5E18 - chains A and C of the 9 polymer chains in the assembly; structure by X-ray diffraction, 3.30 A resolution.

[Chain A]
Protein: DNA-directed RNA polymerase subunit alpha
Organism: Thermus thermophilus
Notes: EC 2.7.7.6
UniProtKB: Q9Z9H6 (RPOA_THETH); residues 1-315 here = UniProt positions 1-315
Amino-acid sequence (315 residues; each row starts with the number of its first residue):
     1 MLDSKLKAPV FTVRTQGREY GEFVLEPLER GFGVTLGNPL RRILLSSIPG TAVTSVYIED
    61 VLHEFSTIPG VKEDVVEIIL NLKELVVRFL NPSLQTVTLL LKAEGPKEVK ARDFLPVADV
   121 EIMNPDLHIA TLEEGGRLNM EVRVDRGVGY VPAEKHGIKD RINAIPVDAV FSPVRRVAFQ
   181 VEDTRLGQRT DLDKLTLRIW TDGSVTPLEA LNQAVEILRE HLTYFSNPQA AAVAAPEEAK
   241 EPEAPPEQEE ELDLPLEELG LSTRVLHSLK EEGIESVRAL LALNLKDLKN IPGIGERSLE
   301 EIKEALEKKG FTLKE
Unresolved in the structure: 1-3, 235-315

[Chain C]
Protein: DNA-directed RNA polymerase subunit beta
Organism: Thermus thermophilus (strain HB8 / ATCC 27634 / DSM 579)
Notes: EC 2.7.7.6
UniProtKB: Q8RQE9 (RPOB_THET8); residue numbers follow UniProt; this construct covers 1-1119
Amino-acid sequence (1119 residues; numbered 1 to 1119; the number before each row is that of its first residue):
     1 MEIKRFGRIR EVIPLPPLTE IQVESYRRAL QADVPPEKRE NVGIQAAFRE TFPIEEEDKG
    61 KGGLVLDFLE YRLGEPPFPQ DECREKDLTY QAPLYARLQL IHKDTGLIKE DEVFLGHIPL
   121 MTEDGSFIIN GADRVIVSQI HRSPGVYFTP DPARPGRYIA SIIPLPKRGP WIDLEVEPNG
   181 VVSMKVNKRK FPLVLLLRVL GYDQETLARE LGAYGELVQG LMDESVFAMR PEEALIRLFT
   241 LLRPGDPPKR DKAVAYVYGL IADPRRYDLG EAGRYKAEEK LGIRLSGRTL ARFEDGEFKD
   301 EVFLPTLRYL FALTAGVPGH EVDDIDHLGN RRIRTVGELM TDQFRVGLAR LARGVRERML
   361 MGSEDSLTPA KLVNSRPLEA AIREFFSRSQ LSQFKDETNP LSSLRHKRRI SALGPGGLTR
   421 ERAGFDVRDV HRTHYGRICP VETPEGANIG LITSLAAYAR VDELGFIRTP YRRVVGGVVT
   481 DEVVYMTATE EDRYTIAQAN TPLEGNRIAA ERVVARRKGE PVIVSPEEVE FMDVSPKQVF
   541 SVNTNLIPFL EHDDANRALM GSNMQTQAVP LIRAQAPVVM TGLEERVVRD SLAALYAEED
   601 GEVAKVDGNR IVVRYEDGRL VEYPLRRFYR SNQGTALDQR PRVVVGQRVR KGDLLADGPA
   661 SENGFLALGQ NVLVAIMPFD GYNFEDAIVI SEELLKRDFY TSIHIERYEI EARDTKLGPE
   721 RITRDIPHLS EAALRDLDEE GVVRIGAEVK PGDILVGRTS FKGESEPTPE ERLLRSIFGE
   781 KARDVKDTSL RVPPGEGGIV VRTVRLRRGD PGVELKPGVR EVVRVYVAQK RKLQVGDKLA
   841 NRHGNKGVVA KILPVEDMPH LPDGTPVDVI LNPLGVPSRM NLGQILETHL GLAGYFLGQR
   901 YISPIFDGAK EPEIKELLAQ AFEVYFGKRK GEGFGVDKRE VEVLRRAEKL GLVTPGKTPE
   961 EQLKELFLQG KVVLYDGRTG EPIEGPIVVG QMFIMKLYHM VEDKMHARST GPYSLITQQP
  1021 LGGKAQFGGQ RFGEMEVWAL EAYGAAHTLQ EMLTLKSDDI EGRNAAYEAI IKGEDVPEPS
  1081 VPESFRVLVK ELQALALDVQ TLDEKDNPVD IFEGLASKR
Unresolved in the structure: 57-62, 1119

[Interface between chain A and chain C]
Residue-residue contacts (78; chain A residue first):
  Glu22(A) - Phe934(C)
  Val34(A) - Thr979(C)
  Asn38(A) - Gly977(C)  hydrogen bond (side chain-backbone)
  Asn38(A) - Arg978(C)
  Asn38(A) - Thr979(C)  hydrogen bond (side chain-backbone)
  Asn38(A) - Gly980(C)  hydrogen bond (side chain-backbone)
  Arg41(A) - His860(C)  hydrogen bond
  Arg41(A) - Gly864(C)  hydrogen bond (side chain-backbone)
  Arg42(A) - Glu856(C)  hydrogen bond (side chain-backbone)
  Arg42(A) - Asp857(C)  salt bridge
  Arg42(A) - Gly977(C)  hydrogen bond (side chain-backbone)
  Arg42(A) - Arg978(C)
  Leu45(A) - Val855(C)
  Ser46(A) - Glu856(C)
  Leu62(A) - Ile745(C)  hydrophobic
  Leu62(A) - Gly746(C)
  His63(A) - Gly746(C)
  His63(A) - Ile799(C)
  His63(A) - Val800(C)
  His63(A) - Val801(C)
  Glu64(A) - Lys830(C)  salt bridge
  Phe65(A) - Phe628(C)
  Phe65(A) - Ile703(C)  hydrophobic
  Phe65(A) - Val801(C)  hydrophobic
  Phe65(A) - Gln829(C)
  Thr67(A) - Asn609(C)  hydrogen bond
  Thr67(A) - Phe628(C)
  Ile68(A) - Asp607(C)
  Pro69(A) - Asp607(C)
  Gly70(A) - Asp607(C)  hydrogen bond (backbone-side chain)
  Val71(A) - Asp607(C)  hydrogen bond (backbone-side chain)
  Val71(A) - Gly608(C)  hydrogen bond (backbone-backbone)
  Lys72(A) - Val606(C)
  Lys72(A) - Gly608(C)
  Lys72(A) - Pro641(C)
  Lys72(A) - Arg642(C)
  Lys72(A) - Val643(C)  hydrogen bond (side chain-backbone)
  Lys72(A) - Val644(C)
  Asp74(A) - Arg627(C)  salt bridge
  Asp74(A) - Arg640(C)
  Leu80(A) - Asp698(C)
  Lys83(A) - Lys696(C)  hydrogen bond (side chain-backbone)
  Lys83(A) - Asp698(C)  salt bridge
  Glu133(A) - Lys605(C)
  Glu133(A) - Val606(C)
  Glu133(A) - Arg610(C)  salt bridge
  Glu133(A) - Val645(C)
  Tyr150(A) - Leu695(C)  hydrogen bond (side chain-backbone)
  Tyr150(A) - Lys696(C)
  Tyr150(A) - Lys832(C)  hydrogen bond
  Ile162(A) - Arg744(C)
  Asp168(A) - Asp698(C)
  Asp168(A) - Lys832(C)  salt bridge
  Arg176(A) - Asp863(C)  hydrogen bond (side chain-backbone)
  Arg176(A) - Gly864(C)
  Arg176(A) - Thr865(C)
  Val177(A) - Gly864(C)
  Ala178(A) - Pro862(C)
  Ala178(A) - Asp863(C)
  Ala178(A) - Gly864(C)
  Phe179(A) - Arg939(C)  hydrogen bond (backbone-side chain)
  Gln180(A) - Arg929(C)  hydrogen bond
  Gln180(A) - Phe934(C)
  Gln180(A) - Gly935(C)  hydrogen bond (side chain-backbone)
  Gln180(A) - Asp937(C)
  Val181(A) - Asp937(C)  hydrogen bond (backbone-side chain)
  Val181(A) - Lys938(C)  hydrogen bond (backbone-backbone)
  Val181(A) - Arg939(C)
  Glu182(A) - Phe934(C)
  Glu182(A) - Gly935(C)  hydrogen bond (side chain-backbone)
  Glu182(A) - Lys938(C)
  Asp183(A) - Lys938(C)  salt bridge
  Asp191(A) - Lys938(C)  salt bridge
  Leu192(A) - Lys938(C)  hydrogen bond (backbone-side chain)
  Asp193(A) - Lys938(C)  salt bridge
  Thr196(A) - Phe934(C)
  Arg198(A) - Glu932(C)  salt bridge
  Arg198(A) - Phe934(C)
Interface residues without a listed pair, chain A (44 interface residues in all): Ser66, Val76, Pro152, Glu154, Asn163, Val170, Trp200
Interface residues without a listed pair, chain C (54 interface residues in all): Arg573, Ala604, Glu692, Ala828, Val936, Glu940, Asp976, Glu981

[In short]
The interface between chain A and chain C involves 44 residues on one side and 54 on the other, with 23
hydrogen bonds and 10 salt bridges. Polar contacts include Arg42(A)-Asp857(C), Glu64(A)-Lys830(C) and
Asp74(A)-Arg627(C).
Chain A is DNA-directed RNA polymerase subunit alpha (Thermus thermophilus) and chain C is DNA-directed RNA
polymerase subunit beta (Thermus thermophilus (strain HB8 / ATCC 27634 / DSM 579)); the structure, T.
thermophilus transcription initiation complex having a YYY discriminator sequence and a nontemplate-strand
length corresponding to ..., was determined by X-ray diffraction together with 5E17 from the same study.
